PDB entry 5L4H | X-ray diffraction, 3.30 A resolution | chains A and B of the 5 polymer chains in the assembly

Chain A (and B):
Name: Proton-gated ion channel
From: Gloeobacter violaceus (strain PCC 7421)
Notes: chain B of this document is another copy of the same molecule, construct and numbering; everything in this record applies to it too
UniProtKB: Q7NDN8 (GLIC_GLOVI); residues 1-317 here correspond to UniProt positions 43-359 (UniProt number = residue number + 42)
Chain sequence (317 residues; numbered 1 to 317; the number before each row is that of its first residue):
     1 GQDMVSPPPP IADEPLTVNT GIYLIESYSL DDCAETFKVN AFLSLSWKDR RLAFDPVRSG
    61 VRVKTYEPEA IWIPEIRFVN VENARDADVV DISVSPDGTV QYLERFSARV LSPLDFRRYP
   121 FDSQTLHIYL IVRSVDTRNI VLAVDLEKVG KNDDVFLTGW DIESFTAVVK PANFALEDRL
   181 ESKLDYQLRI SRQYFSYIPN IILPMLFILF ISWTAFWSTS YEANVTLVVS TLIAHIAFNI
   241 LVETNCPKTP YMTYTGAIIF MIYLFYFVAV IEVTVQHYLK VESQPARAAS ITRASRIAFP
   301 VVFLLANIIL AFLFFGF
Unresolved in the structure: 1-4, 316-317
Disulfide bonds: C33-C246
Construct notes: conflict S27 (Cys69 in Q7NDN8), C33 (Lys75 in Q7NDN8), C246 (Leu288 in Q7NDN8)

Interface between chain A and chain B:
Pairs across the interface (85; chain A residue first):
  Y23(A) - L176(B)
  Y23(A) - E177(B)
  I25(A) - V79(B)
  E26(A) - V79(B)
  E26(A) - L111(B)
  Y28(A) - E82(B)  hydrogen bond (side chain-backbone)
  Y28(A) - L111(B)  hydrophobic
  S29(A) - E82(B)
  N40(A) - V81(B)
  N40(A) - E82(B)  hydrogen bond (side chain-backbone)
  F42(A) - R77(B)
  F42(A) - L176(B)  hydrophobic
  F42(A) - E181(B)
  S44(A) - E177(B)
  R62(A) - D136(B)  hydrogen bond (side chain-backbone)
  V63(A) - D136(B)
  T65(A) - D136(B)
  D86(A) - N83(B)
  V90(A) - E75(B)
  V90(A) - R77(B)
  D91(A) - D136(B)
  D91(A) - R179(B)  salt bridge
  S93(A) - D136(B)  hydrogen bond
  S93(A) - R179(B)
  L103(A) - R133(B)
  L103(A) - E177(B)
  R105(A) - R77(B)
  R105(A) - F78(B)  hydrogen bond (side chain-backbone)
  R105(A) - V79(B)  hydrogen bond (side chain-backbone)
  S107(A) - E82(B)
  S107(A) - N83(B)  hydrogen bond
  K148(A) - E177(B)  salt bridge
  F156(A) - E35(B)
  F156(A) - L111(B)  hydrophobic
  F156(A) - P113(B)
  T158(A) - E35(B)  hydrogen bond
  T158(A) - P250(B)
  G159(A) - P250(B)
  Q193(A) - P250(B)
  F195(A) - P250(B)
  S196(A) - T249(B)  hydrogen bond (side chain-backbone)
  S196(A) - P250(B)  hydrogen bond (side chain-backbone)
  S196(A) - Y251(B)  hydrogen bond (side chain-backbone)
  S196(A) - M252(B)
  P199(A) - M252(B)  hydrophobic
  P199(A) - F260(B)
  N200(A) - K248(B)
  N200(A) - M252(B)
  I201(A) - K248(B)
  L203(A) - F260(B)  hydrophobic
  P204(A) - Y263(B)  hydrophobic
  F207(A) - Y263(B)
  F207(A) - L264(B)  hydrophobic
  F207(A) - F267(B)
  F210(A) - F267(B)  hydrophobic
  I211(A) - V229(B)  hydrophobic
  I211(A) - L232(B)  hydrophobic
  I211(A) - F267(B)  hydrophobic
  I211(A) - V270(B)  hydrophobic
  T214(A) - Y221(B)
  T214(A) - T274(B)  hydrogen bond
  W217(A) - H277(B)
  W217(A) - Y278(B)
  S218(A) - Y221(B)
  S220(A) - E222(B)
  E222(A) - E222(B)
  A223(A) - Y221(B)  hydrophobic
  T226(A) - V225(B)
  T226(A) - T226(B)
  L227(A) - Y221(B)
  L227(A) - V225(B)  hydrophobic
  S230(A) - V229(B)
  S230(A) - I233(B)
  A234(A) - I233(B)  hydrophobic
  A234(A) - I236(B)
  A237(A) - I236(B)
  A237(A) - I240(B)
  F238(A) - I236(B)
  F238(A) - Y263(B)
  I240(A) - I240(B)  hydrophobic
  L241(A) - N239(B)
  L241(A) - I240(B)
  L241(A) - E243(B)
  L241(A) - Y263(B)
  R296(A) - Y278(B)
Also at the interface, not in a pair above, chain A (55 interface residues in all): S27, D88, V89, D154, I208, T231, I233
Also at the interface, not in a pair above, chain B (45 interface residues in all): N80, I131, T137, K183, G256

Summary:
Chain A and chain B form an interface of 55 and 45 residues respectively; the contacts include 12 hydrogen
bonds and 2 salt bridges. Polar contacts include D91(A)-R179(B), K148(A)-E177(B) and Y28(A)-E82(B).
Both chains are Proton-gated ion channel (Gloeobacter violaceus (strain PCC 7421)). Entry 5L4H (X-ray
structure of the 2-22' locally-closed mutant of GLIC in complex with
5-(2-BROMO-ETHYL)-5-ETHYL-PYRIMIDINE-2,4,6-TRIONE (brominated barbiturate)) was determined by X-ray
diffraction together with 5L47 and 5L4E from the same study.
